Entry 6DTH (X-ray diffraction, 1.96 A resolution); this record covers chains A and B.

# Chain A
Name: Periplasmic oligopeptide-binding protein
From: Haemophilus influenzae (strain 86-028NP)
Reference sequence: Q4QLH0 (Q4QLH0_HAEI8); residues 21-541 here = UniProt positions 21-541
Chain sequence (530 residues; each row starts with the number of its first residue):
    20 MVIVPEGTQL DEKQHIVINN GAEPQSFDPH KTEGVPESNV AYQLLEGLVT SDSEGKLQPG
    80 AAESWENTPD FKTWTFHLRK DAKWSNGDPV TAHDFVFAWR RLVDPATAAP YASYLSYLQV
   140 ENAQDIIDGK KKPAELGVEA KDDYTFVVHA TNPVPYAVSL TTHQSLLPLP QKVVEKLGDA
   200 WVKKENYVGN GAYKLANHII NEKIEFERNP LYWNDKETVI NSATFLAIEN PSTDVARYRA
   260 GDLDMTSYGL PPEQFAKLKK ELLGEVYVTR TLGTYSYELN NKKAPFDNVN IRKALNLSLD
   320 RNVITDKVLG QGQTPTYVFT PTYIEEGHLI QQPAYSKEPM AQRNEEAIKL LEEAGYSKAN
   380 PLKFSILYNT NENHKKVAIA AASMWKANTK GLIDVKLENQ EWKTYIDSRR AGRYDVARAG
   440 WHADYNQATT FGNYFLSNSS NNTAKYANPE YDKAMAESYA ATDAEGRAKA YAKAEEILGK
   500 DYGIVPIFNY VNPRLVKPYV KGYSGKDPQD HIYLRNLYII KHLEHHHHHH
Disordered / not traced: 20-27, 541-549
Sequence notes: expression tag (20, 542-549)
What the authors report for this chain:
  - binding site for Arg-pro-pro-gly-phe (chain B): Tyr130, His441, Asp443

# Chain B
Name: Arg-pro-pro-gly-phe
Chain sequence (5 residues; row label = number of the first residue in the row):
     1 RPPGF

# Chain A / chain B interface
Contacting residue pairs (40):
  Glu52(A) with Arg1(B); Pro2(B)
  Gly53(A) with Arg1(B); Pro2(B)
  Val54(A) with Pro2(B), hydrogen bond (backbone-backbone); Pro3(B), hydrophobic
  Ser57(A) with Arg1(B), hydrogen bond
  Tyr61(A) with Arg1(B), hydrogen bond
  Tyr130(A) with Arg1(B), hydrogen bond (side chain-backbone)
  His182(A) with Arg1(B), hydrogen bond
  Gln183(A) with Arg1(B)
  Pro250(A) with Phe5(B), hydrophobic
  Ser266(A) with Phe5(B)
  Tyr267(A) with Pro3(B); Gly4(B), hydrogen bond (side chain-backbone); Phe5(B), hydrogen bond (side chain-backbone)
  Gly268(A) with Phe5(B)
  Tyr294(A) with Phe5(B)
  Asn388(A) with Gly4(B), hydrogen bond (side chain-backbone)
  Asn390(A) with Phe5(B)
  His393(A) with Gly4(B); Phe5(B)
  Trp421(A) with Pro2(B); Pro3(B); Gly4(B)
  Arg437(A) with Pro3(B), hydrogen bond (side chain-backbone); Gly4(B), hydrogen bond (side chain-backbone); Phe5(B), hydrogen bond (side chain-backbone)
  Gly439(A) with Arg1(B); Pro2(B); Pro3(B)
  Trp440(A) with Arg1(B); Pro2(B); Pro3(B)
  His441(A) with Arg1(B), hydrogen bond (backbone-backbone); Pro3(B)
  Asp443(A) with Arg1(B), hydrogen bond (side chain-backbone)
  Tyr509(A) with Pro3(B); Phe5(B), hydrogen bond (side chain-backbone)
  His530(A) with Arg1(B)
Also at the interface, not in a pair above, chain A (26 interface residues in all): Ile425, Arg428

# Overview
26 residues of chain A and 5 residues of chain B are in contact, with 14 hydrogen bonds. Polar contacts
include Ser57(A)-Arg1(B), Tyr61(A)-Arg1(B) and Tyr130(A)-Arg1(B). The paper reports a binding site for
Arg-pro-pro-gly-phe (chain B) at Tyr130(A), His441(A) and Asp443(A).
Here chain A is Periplasmic oligopeptide-binding protein (Haemophilus influenzae (strain 86-028NP)) and chain
B is Arg-pro-pro-gly-phe. Entry 6DTH (Crystal structure of Haemophilus influenzae OppA complex with RPPGFSPFR)
was determined by X-ray diffraction (same publication as 6DQQ, 6DQU and 6DTG).
